1HQM - chains C and E of the 5 polymer chains in the assembly; structure by X-ray diffraction, 3.30 A resolution.

[Chain C]
Protein: DNA-directed RNA polymerase subunit beta
From: Thermus aquaticus
Notes: EC 2.7.7.6
UniProtKB: Q9KWU7 (RPOB_THEAQ); numbering as in UniProt (aligned over 1-1119)
Chain sequence (1119 residues; row label = number of the first residue in the row):
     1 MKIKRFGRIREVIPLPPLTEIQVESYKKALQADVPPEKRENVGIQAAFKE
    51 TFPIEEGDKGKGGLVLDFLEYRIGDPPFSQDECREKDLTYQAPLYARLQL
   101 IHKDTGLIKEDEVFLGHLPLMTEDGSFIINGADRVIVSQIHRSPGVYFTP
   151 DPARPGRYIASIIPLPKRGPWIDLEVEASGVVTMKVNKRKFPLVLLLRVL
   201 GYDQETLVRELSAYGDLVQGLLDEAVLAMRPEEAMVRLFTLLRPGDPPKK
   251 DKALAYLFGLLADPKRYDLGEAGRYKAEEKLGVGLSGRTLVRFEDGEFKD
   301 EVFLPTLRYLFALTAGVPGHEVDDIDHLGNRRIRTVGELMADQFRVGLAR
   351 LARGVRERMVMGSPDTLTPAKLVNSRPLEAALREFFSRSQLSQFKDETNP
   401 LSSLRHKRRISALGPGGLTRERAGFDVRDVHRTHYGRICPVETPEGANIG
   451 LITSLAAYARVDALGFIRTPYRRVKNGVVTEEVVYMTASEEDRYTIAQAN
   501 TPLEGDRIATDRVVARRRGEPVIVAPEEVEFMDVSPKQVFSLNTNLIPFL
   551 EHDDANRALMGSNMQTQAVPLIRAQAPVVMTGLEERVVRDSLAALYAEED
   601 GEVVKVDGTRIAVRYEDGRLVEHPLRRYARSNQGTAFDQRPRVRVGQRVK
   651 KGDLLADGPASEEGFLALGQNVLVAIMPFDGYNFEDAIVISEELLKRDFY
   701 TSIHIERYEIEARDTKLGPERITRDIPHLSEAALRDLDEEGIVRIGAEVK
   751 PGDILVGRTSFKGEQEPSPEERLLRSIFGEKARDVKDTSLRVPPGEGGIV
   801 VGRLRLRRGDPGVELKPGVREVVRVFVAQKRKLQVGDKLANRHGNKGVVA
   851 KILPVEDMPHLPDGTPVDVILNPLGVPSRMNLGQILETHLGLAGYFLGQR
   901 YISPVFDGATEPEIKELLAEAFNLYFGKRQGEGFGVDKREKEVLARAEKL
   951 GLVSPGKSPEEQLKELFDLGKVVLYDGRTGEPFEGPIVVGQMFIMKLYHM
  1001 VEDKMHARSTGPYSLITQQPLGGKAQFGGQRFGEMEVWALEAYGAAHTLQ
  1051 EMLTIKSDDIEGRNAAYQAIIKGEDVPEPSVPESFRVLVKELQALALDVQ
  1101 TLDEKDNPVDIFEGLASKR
Unresolved in the structure: 1, 622, 1116-1119
Sequence notes: conflict Lys2 (Glu in Q9KWU7)

[Chain E]
Protein: DNA-directed RNA polymerase subunit omega
From: Thermus aquaticus
Notes: EC 2.7.7.6
UniProtKB: Q9EVV4 (RPOZ_THEAQ); residues 1-99 here = UniProt positions 1-99
Chain sequence (99 residues; each row starts with the number of its first residue):
     1 MAEPGIDKLFGMVDSKYRLTVVVAKRAQQLLRHRFKNTVLEPEERPKMRT
    51 LEGLYDDPNAVTWAMKELLTGRLFFGENLVPEDRLQKEMERLYPTEEEA
Unresolved in the structure: 99

[How chain C and chain E interact]
Residue-residue contacts - 6 pairs, chain C then chain E:
  Tyr1043(C) with Tyr17(E)
  Lys1072(C) with Glu98(E), salt bridge
  Glu1074(C) with Leu31(E); Arg32(E)
  Asp1075(C) with Arg32(E), salt bridge
  Glu1078(C) with Arg32(E), salt bridge
Other interface residues (no listed pair), chain C (6 interface residues in all): Gly1044
Other interface residues (no listed pair), chain E (5 interface residues in all): His33

[Summary]
Chain C and chain E form an interface of 6 and 5 residues respectively; the contacts include 3 salt bridges.
Polar contacts include Lys1072(C)-Glu98(E), Asp1075(C)-Arg32(E) and Glu1078(C)-Arg32(E).
Here chain C is DNA-directed RNA polymerase subunit beta and chain E is DNA-directed RNA polymerase subunit
omega, both from Thermus aquaticus. Entry 1HQM (Crystal structure of thermus aquaticus core RNA
polymerase-includes complete structure with side-chains (except for disordered regions)-further ...) was
determined by X-ray diffraction.
